2HIK - chains A and C of the 3 polymer chains in the assembly; structure by X-ray diffraction, 3.30 A resolution.

== Chain A ==
Molecule: PCNA1 (SSO0397)
From: Sulfolobus solfataricus
UniProtKB: P57766 (PCNA2_SULSO); numbering as in UniProt (aligned over 1-249)
Chain sequence (257 residues; row label = number of the first residue in the row):
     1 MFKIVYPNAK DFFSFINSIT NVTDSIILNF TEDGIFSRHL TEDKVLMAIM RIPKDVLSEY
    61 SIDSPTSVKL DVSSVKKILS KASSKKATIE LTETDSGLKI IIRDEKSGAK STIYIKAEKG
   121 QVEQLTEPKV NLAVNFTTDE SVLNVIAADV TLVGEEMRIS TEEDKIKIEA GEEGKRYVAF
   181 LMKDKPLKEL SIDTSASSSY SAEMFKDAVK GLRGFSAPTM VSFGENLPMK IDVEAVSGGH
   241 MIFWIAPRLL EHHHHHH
Disordered / not traced: 1, 251-257
Sequence notes: modified residue (1, 47, 50, 157, 182, 204, 220, 229, 241); cloning artifact (250-251); expression tag (252-257)
Modified residues: Mse1 (selenomethionine); Mse47, Mse50, Mse157, Mse182, Mse204, Mse220, Mse229, Mse241 (selenomethionine; parent Met)

== Chain C ==
Molecule: PCNA3 (SSO0405)
From: Sulfolobus solfataricus
UniProtKB: P57765 (PCNA1_SULSO); numbering as in UniProt (aligned over 1-244)
Chain sequence (252 residues; row label = number of the first residue in the row):
     1 MKVVYDDVRV LKDIIQALAR LVDEAVLKFK QDSVELVALD RAHISLISVN LPREMFKEYD
    61 VNDEFKFGFN TQYLMKILKV AKRKEAIEIA SESPDSVIIN IIGSTNREFN VRNLEVSEQE
   121 IPEINLQFDI SATISSDGFK SAISEVSTVT DNVVVEGHED RILIKAEGES EVEVEFSKDT
   181 GGLQDLEFSK ESKNSYSAEY LDDVLSLTKL SDYVKISFGN QKPLQLFFNM EGGGKVTYLL
   241 APKVLEHHHH HH
Disordered / not traced: 244-252
Sequence notes: modified residue (1, 55, 75, 230); cloning artifact (245-246); expression tag (247-252)
Modified residues: Mse1, Mse55, Mse75, Mse230 (selenomethionine; parent Met)

== How chain A and chain C interact ==
Pairs across the interface (29; chain A residue first):
  Ser74(A) - Val149(C)
  Ser74(A) - Ser170(C)
  Lys77(A) - Thr148(C)
  Ile78(A) - Glu145(C)
  Ile78(A) - Thr148(C)
  Ile78(A) - Val149(C)  hydrophobic
  Ile78(A) - Val172(C)  hydrophobic
  Lys81(A) - Ser141(C)
  Lys81(A) - Ser144(C)
  Lys81(A) - Glu145(C)
  Ala82(A) - Glu145(C)
  Ser107(A) - Gly182(C)
  Gly108(A) - Glu175(C)
  Gly108(A) - Thr180(C)  hydrogen bond (backbone-side chain)
  Gly108(A) - Gly182(C)
  Ala109(A) - Val174(C)  hydrophobic
  Ala109(A) - Glu175(C)
  Ala109(A) - Phe176(C)  hydrophobic
  Lys110(A) - Glu173(C)
  Lys110(A) - Glu175(C)  hydrogen bond (backbone-backbone)
  Ser111(A) - Glu145(C)
  Ser111(A) - Glu173(C)
  Ser111(A) - Val174(C)
  Thr112(A) - Glu171(C)
  Thr112(A) - Val172(C)
  Thr112(A) - Glu173(C)  hydrogen bond (backbone-backbone)
  Ile113(A) - Glu171(C)
  Tyr114(A) - Glu171(C)  hydrogen bond (backbone-backbone)
  Tyr114(A) - Glu173(C)
Also at the interface, not in a pair above, chain A (14 interface residues in all): Ile115
Also at the interface, not in a pair above, chain C (16 interface residues in all): Ser135, Gly138

== Summary ==
14 residues of chain A and 16 residues of chain C are in contact, with 4 hydrogen bonds. Polar pairs include
Gly108(A)-Thr180(C), Lys110(A)-Glu175(C) and Thr112(A)-Glu173(C).
Chain A is PCNA1 (SSO0397) and chain C is PCNA3 (SSO0405), both from Sulfolobus solfataricus; the structure,
heterotrimeric PCNA sliding clamp, was determined by X-ray diffraction, deposited together with 2HII, 2HIV and
2HIX.
